PDB entry 6XWU | X-ray diffraction, 1.82 A resolution | chain A

Chain A:
Name: RE68959p
Organism: Drosophila melanogaster
UniProt: A8WHM0 (A8WHM0_DROME); numbering as in UniProt (aligned over 1-1411)
Chain sequence (1411 residues; each row starts with the number of its first residue):
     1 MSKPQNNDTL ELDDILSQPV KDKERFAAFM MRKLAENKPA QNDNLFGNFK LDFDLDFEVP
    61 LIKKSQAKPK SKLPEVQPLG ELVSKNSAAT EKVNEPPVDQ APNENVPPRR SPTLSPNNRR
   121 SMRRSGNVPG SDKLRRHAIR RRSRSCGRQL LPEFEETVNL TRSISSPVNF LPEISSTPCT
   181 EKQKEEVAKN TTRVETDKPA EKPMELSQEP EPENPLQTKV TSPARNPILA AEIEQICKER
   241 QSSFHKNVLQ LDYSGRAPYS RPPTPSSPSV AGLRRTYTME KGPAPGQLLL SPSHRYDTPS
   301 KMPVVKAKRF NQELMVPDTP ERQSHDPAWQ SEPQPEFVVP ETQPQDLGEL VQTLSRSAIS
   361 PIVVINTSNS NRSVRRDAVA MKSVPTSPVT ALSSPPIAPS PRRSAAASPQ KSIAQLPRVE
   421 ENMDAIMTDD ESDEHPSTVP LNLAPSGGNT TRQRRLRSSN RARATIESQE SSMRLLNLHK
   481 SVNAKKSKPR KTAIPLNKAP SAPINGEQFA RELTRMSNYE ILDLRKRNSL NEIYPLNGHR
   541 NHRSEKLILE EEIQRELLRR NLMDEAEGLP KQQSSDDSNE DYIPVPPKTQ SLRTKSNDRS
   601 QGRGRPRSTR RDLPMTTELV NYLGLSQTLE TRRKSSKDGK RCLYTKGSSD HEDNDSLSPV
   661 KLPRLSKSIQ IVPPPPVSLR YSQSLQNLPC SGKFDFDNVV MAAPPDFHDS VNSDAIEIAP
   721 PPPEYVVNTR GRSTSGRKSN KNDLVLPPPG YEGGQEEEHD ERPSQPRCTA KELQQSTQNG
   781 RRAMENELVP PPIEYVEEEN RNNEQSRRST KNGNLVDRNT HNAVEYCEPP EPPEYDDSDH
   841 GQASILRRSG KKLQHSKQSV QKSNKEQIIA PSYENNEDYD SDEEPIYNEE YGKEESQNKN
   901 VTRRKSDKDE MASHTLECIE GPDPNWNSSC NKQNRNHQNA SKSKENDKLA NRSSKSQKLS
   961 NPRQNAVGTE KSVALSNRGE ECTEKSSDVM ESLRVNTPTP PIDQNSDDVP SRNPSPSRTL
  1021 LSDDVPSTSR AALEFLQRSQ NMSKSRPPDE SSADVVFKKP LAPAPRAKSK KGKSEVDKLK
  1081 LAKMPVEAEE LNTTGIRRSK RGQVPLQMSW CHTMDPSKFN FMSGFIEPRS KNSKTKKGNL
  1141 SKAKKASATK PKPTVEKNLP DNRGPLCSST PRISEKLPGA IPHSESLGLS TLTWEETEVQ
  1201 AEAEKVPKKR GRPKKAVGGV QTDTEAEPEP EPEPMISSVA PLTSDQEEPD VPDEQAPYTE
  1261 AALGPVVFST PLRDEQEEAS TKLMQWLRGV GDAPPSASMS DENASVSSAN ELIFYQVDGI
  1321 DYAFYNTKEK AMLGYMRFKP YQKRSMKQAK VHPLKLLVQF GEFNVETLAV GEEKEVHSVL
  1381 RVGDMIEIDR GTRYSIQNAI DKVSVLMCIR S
Not modelled in the structure: 1-1273
Reported in the primary citation:
  - self-association interface (contacts with another copy of this molecule): Leu1283, Tyr1325, Tyr1335, Leu1357, Met1407
  - mutagenesis - L1357E/M1407E: abolished binding to dimer
  - mutagenesis - L1357E/M1407E: abolished localization to CAL1
  - mutagenesis - L1357E/M1407E: abolished binding to CAL1

In short:
The paper reports that L1357E/M1407E abolish binding to dimer; a self-association interface involving Leu1283,
Tyr1325 and Tyr1335 among others.
Chain A is RE68959p (Drosophila melanogaster); the structure, Crystal structure of drosophila melanogaster
CENP-C cumin domain, was determined by X-ray diffraction together with 6XWS, 6XWT and 6XWV from the same
study.
